PDB entry 6Z47 | electron microscopy, 6.30 A resolution (low resolution: residue-level contacts below are approximate; hydrogen-bond / salt-bridge calls are withheld) | chains C and H of the 8 polymer chains in the assembly

== Chain C ==
Molecule: Myosin light chain smooth muscle isoform
From: Meleagris gallopavo
UniProtKB: Q6W5H0 (Q6W5H0_MELGA); numbering as in UniProt (aligned over 1-151)
Chain sequence (151 residues; row label = number of the first residue in the row):
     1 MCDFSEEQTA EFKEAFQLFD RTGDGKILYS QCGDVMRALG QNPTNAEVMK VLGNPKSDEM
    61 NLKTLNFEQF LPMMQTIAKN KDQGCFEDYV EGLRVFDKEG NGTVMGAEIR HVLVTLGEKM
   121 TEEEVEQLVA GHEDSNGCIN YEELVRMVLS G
Disordered / not traced: 1

== Chain H ==
Molecule: Myosin heavy chain 11
From: Meleagris gallopavo
UniProtKB: G1N5L2 (G1N5L2_MELGA); aligned to UniProt positions 1-1979 over residues 1-1979 (the alignment contains insertions or deletions, so no single offset holds)
Chain sequence (1979 residues; row label = number of the first residue in the row):
     1 MSQKPLSDDE KFLFVDKNFV NNPLAQADWS AKKLVWVPSE KHGFEAASIK EEKGDEVTVE
    61 LQENGKKVTL SKDDIQKMNP PKFSKVEDMA ELTCLNEASV LHNLRERYFS GLIYTYSGLF
   121 CVVVNPYKQL PIYSEKIIDM YKGKKRHEMP PHIYAIADTA YRSMLQDRED QSILCTGESG
   181 AGKTENTKKV IQYLAVVASS HKGKKDTSIT QGPSFSYGEL EKQLLQANPI LEAFGNAKTV
   241 KNDNSSRFGK FIRINFDVTG YIVGANIETY LLEKSRAIRQ AKDERTFHIF YYLIAGASEQ
   301 MRNDLLLEGF NNYTFLSNGH VPIPAQQDDE MFQETLEAMR IMGFTEEEQT SILRVVSSVL
   361 QLGNIVFKKE RNTDQASMPD NTAAQKVCHL MGINVTDFTR SILTPRIKVG RDVVQKAQTK
   421 EQADFAIEAL AKAKFERLFR WILTRVNKAL DKTKRQGASF LGILDIAGFE IFEINSFEQL
   481 CINYTNEKLQ QLFNHTMFIL EQEEYQREGI EWNFIDFGLD LQPCIELIER PTNPPGVLAL
   541 LDEECWFPKA TDTSFVEKLI QEQGNHPKFQ KSKQLKDKTE FCILHYAGKV SYNASAWLTK
   601 NMDPLNDNVT SLLNQSSDKF VADLWKDVDR IVGLDQMAKM TESSLPSSSK TKKGMFRTVG
   661 QLYKEQLTKL MTTLRNTNPN FVRCIIPNHE KRAGKLDAHL VLEQLRCNGV LEGIRICRQG
   721 FPNRIVFQEF RQRYEILAAN AIPKGFMDGK QACILMIKAL ELDPNLYRIG QSKIFFRTGV
   781 LAHLEEERDL KITDVIIAFQ AQCRGYLARK AFAKRQQQLT AMKVIQRNCA AYLKLRNWQW
   841 WRLFTKVKPL LQVTRQEEEM QAKDEELQRT KERQQKAEAE LKELEQKHTQ LCEEKNLLQE
   901 KLQAETELYA EAEEMRVRLA AKKQELEEIL HEMEARIEEE EERSQQLQAE KKKMQQQMLD
   961 LEEQLEEEEA ARQKLQLEKV TADGKIKKME DDILIMEDQN NKLTKERKLL EERVSDLTTN
  1021 LAEEEEKAKN LTKLKNKHES MISELEVRLK KEEKTRQELE KTKRKLEGES SDLHEQIAEL
  1081 QAQIAELKAQ LAKKEEELQA ALARLEDETS QKNNALKKIR ELESHISDLQ EDLESEKAAR
  1141 NKAEKQKRDL GEELEALKTE LEDTLDTTAT QQELRAKREQ EVTVLKRALE EETRTHEAQV
  1201 QEMRQKHTQA VEELTEQLEQ FKRAKANLDK TKQTLEKDNA DLANEVRSLS QAKQDVEHKK
  1261 KKLEVQLQDL QSKYTDGERV RTELNEKVHK LQIEVENVTS LLNEAESKNI KLTKDVATLG
  1321 SQLQDTQELL QEETRQKLNV TTKLRQLEDD KNSLQEQLDE EVEAKQNLER HISTLTIQLS
  1381 DSKKKLQEFT ATIETMEEGK KKFQREIESL TQQFEEKAAS YDKLEKTKNR LQQELDDLVV
  1441 DLDNQRQLVS NLEKKQKKFD QMLAEEKNIS SKYADERDRA EAEAREKETK ALSLARALEE
  1501 ALEAKEELER TNKMLKAEME DLVSSKDDVG KNVHELEKSK RTLEQQVEEM KTQLEELEDE
  1561 LQAAEDAKLR LEVNMQAMKS QFERDLQARD EQNEEKRRQL LKQLHEHETE LEDERKQRAL
  1621 AAAAKKKLEV DVKDLESQVD SVNKAREEAI KQLRKLQAQM KDYQRDLDDA RAAREEIFAT
  1681 ARENEKKAKN LEAELIQLQE DLAAAERARK QADLEKEEMA EELASATSGR TSLQDDKRRL
  1741 EARIAQLEEE LDEEHSNIEA MSDRMRKAVQ QAEQLNNELA TERATAQKNE NARQQLERQN
  1801 KELRSKLQEM EGAVKSKFKS TIAALEAKIA SLEEQLEQEA REKQAAAKTL RQKDKKLKDA
  1861 LLQVEDEKKQ AEQYKDQAEK GNLRLKQLKR QLEEAEEESQ RINANRRKLQ RELDEATESN
  1921 DALGREVAAL KSKLRRGNEP VSFAPPRRSG GRRVIENATD GGEQEIDGRD GDLNGKASE
Disordered / not traced: 1-1403, 1661-1979
Differences from the reference sequence: conflict G249 (Phe in G1N5L2), K250 (Val in G1N5L2), F251 (Leu in G1N5L2), 42 further conflict positions vs the reference (G1N5L2) not listed

== Interface between chain C and chain H ==
Pairs across the interface (13):
  E47(C) with R1485(H)
  K50(C) with D1478(H); E1481(H); R1485(H)
  E68(C) with T1489(H); S1493(H); R1496(H)
  P72(C) with E1488(H); T1489(H); L1492(H)
  Q75(C) with E1488(H)
  T76(C) with R1485(H)
  S135(C) with R1597(H)
Also at the interface, not in a pair above, chain C (11 interface residues in all): V51, Q69, L71, D134
Also at the interface, not in a pair above, chain H (11 interface residues in all): A1482, L1601
Interface features reported in the paper:
  - specific contacts: E47(C)-R1485(H), K50(C)-D1478(H), K50(C)-E1481(H), E68(C)-R1496(H)
  - interface residues, chain C: F67(C)
  - interface residues, chain H: A1491(H)

== Summary ==
The chain C/chain H interface involves 11 residues from each chain. The authors report contacts between E47(C)
and R1485(H), K50(C) and D1478(H) and K50(C) and E1481(H) among others. The paper reports interface residues
F67(C) and A1491(H).
Here chain C is Myosin light chain smooth muscle isoform and chain H is Myosin heavy chain 11, both from
Meleagris gallopavo. Entry 6Z47 (Smooth muscle myosin shutdown state heads region) was determined by electron
microscopy.
